PDB entry 8JJ1 | electron microscopy, 3.77 A resolution | chains C and D of the 8 polymer chains in the assembly

[Chain C]
Protein: Glutamate receptor ionotropic, NMDA 2A
Organism: Homo sapiens
UniProtKB: Q12879 (NMDE1_HUMAN); residues 1-841 here = UniProt positions 1-841
Sequence (841 residues; each row starts with the number of its first residue):
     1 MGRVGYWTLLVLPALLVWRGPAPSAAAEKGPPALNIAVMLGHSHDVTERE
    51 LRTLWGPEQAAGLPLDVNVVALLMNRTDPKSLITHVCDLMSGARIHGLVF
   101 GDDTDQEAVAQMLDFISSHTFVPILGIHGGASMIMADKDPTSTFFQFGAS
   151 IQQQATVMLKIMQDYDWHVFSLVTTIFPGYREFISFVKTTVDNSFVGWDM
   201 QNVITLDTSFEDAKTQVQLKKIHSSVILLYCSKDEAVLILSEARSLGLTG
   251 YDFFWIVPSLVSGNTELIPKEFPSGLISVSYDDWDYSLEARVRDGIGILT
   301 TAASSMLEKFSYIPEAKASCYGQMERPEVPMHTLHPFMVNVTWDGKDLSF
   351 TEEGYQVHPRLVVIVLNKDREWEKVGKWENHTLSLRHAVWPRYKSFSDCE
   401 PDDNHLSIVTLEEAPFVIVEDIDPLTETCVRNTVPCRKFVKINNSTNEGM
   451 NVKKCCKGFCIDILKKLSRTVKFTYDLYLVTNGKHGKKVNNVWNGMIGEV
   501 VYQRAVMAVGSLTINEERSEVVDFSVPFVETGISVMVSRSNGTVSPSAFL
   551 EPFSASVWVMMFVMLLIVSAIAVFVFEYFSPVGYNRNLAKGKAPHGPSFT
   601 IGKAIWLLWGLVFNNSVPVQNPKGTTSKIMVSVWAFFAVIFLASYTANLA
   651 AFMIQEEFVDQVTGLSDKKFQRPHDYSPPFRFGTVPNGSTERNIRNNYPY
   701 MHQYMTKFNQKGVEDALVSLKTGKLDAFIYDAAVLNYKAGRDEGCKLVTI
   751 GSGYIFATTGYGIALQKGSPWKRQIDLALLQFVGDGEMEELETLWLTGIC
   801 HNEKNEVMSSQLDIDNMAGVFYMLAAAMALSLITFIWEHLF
Unresolved in the structure: 1-33, 542-545, 582-597, 615-624, 656-659, 799-808, 838-841
UniProt features mapped onto this chain:
  - region: F599 to Q620 (Pore-forming)
  - binding site (Zn(2+)): H44, H128, E266, D282
  - binding site (L-glutamate): S511, T513, R518, S689, T690, D731
  - site: N614 (Functional determinant of NMDA receptors)
  - glycosylation (N-linked (GlcNAc...) asparagine): N75, N340, N380, N443, N444, N541, N687
  - natural variant: P57 (P57L: Found in a cutaneous malignant melanoma sample), P79 (P79R: In FESD), T143 (T143I: Found in a patient with autism spectrum disorder; uncertain significance), F183 (F183I: In FESD; uncertain significance), I184 (I184S: In FESD; uncertain significance), T189 (T189N: Found in a patient with schizophrenia; uncertain significance), C231 (C231Y: In FESD; uncertain significance), A243 (A243V: In FESD), D252 (D252N: Found in a cutaneous malignant melanoma sample), S278 (S278F: Found in a cutaneous malignant melanoma sample), A290 (A290V: In FESD; uncertain significance), G295 (G295S: In FESD; uncertain significance), 72 further natural variant entries in UniProt
  - mutagenesis: P552 (P552A: Changed glutamate-gated calcium ion channel activity characterized by increased desensitization ...), S632 (S632F: No effect on localization to the cell membrane. No effect on agonist potency and channel activation by glutamate and glycine), T646 (T646R: No effect on localization to the cell membrane. Results in increased glycine potency and channel activation at lower agonist concentrations)
Disulfide bonds: C87-C320, C429-C455, C436-C456
Covalently attached groups: N-acetylglucosamine (NAG) linked to N687

[Chain D]
Protein: Glutamate receptor ionotropic, NMDA 1
Organism: Homo sapiens
UniProtKB: Q05586 (NMDZ1_HUMAN); numbering as in UniProt (aligned over 1-847)
Sequence (847 residues; row label = number of the first residue in the row):
     1 MSTMRLLTLALLFSCSVARAACDPKIVNIGAVLSTRKHEQMFREAVNQAN
    51 KRHGSWKIQLNATSVTHKPNAIQMALSVCEDLISSQVYAILVSHPPTPND
   101 HFTPTPVSYTAGFYRIPVLGLTTRMSIYSDKSIHLSFLRTVPPYSHQSSV
   151 WFEMMRVYSWNHIILLVSDDHEGRAAQKRLETLLEERESKAEKVLQFDPG
   201 TKNVTALLMEAKELEARVIILSASEDDAATVYRAAAMLNMTGSGYVWLVG
   251 EREISGNALRYAPDGILGLQLINGKNESAHISDAVGVVAQAVHELLEKEN
   301 ITDPPRGCVGNTNIWKTGPLFKRVLMSSKYADGVTGRVEFNEDGDRKFAN
   351 YSIMNLQNRKLVQVGIYNGTHVIPNDRKIIWPGGETEKPRGYQMSTRLKI
   401 VTIHQEPFVYVKPTLSDGTCKEEFTVNGDPVKKVICTGPNDTSPGSPRHT
   451 VPQCCYGFCIDLLIKLARTMNFTYEVHLVADGKFGTQERVNNSNKKEWNG
   501 MMGELLSGQADMIVAPLTINNERAQYIEFSKPFKYQGLTILVKKEIPRST
   551 LDSFMQPFQSTLWLLVGLSVHVVAVMLYLLDRFSPFGRFKVNSEEEEEDA
   601 LTLSSAMWFSWGVLLNSGIGEGAPRSFSARILGMVWAGFAMIIVASYTAN
   651 LAAFLVLDRPEERITGINDPRLRNPSDKFIYATVKQSSVDIYFRRQVELS
   701 TMYRHMEKHNYESAAEAIQAVRDNKLHAFIWDSAVLEFEASQKCDLVTTG
   751 ELFFRSGFGIGMRKDSPWKQNVSLSILKSHENGFMEDLDKTWVRYQECDS
   801 RSNAPATLTFENMAGVFMLVAGGIVAGIFLIFIEIAYKRHKDARRKQ
Unresolved in the structure: 1-24, 585-600, 621-625, 797-808, 838-847
UniProt features mapped onto this chain:
  - region: L603 to P624 (Pore-forming)
  - binding site (glycine): P516, T518, R523, S688, D732
  - glycosylation (N-linked (GlcNAc...) asparagine): N61, N203, N239, N276, N300, N350, N368, N440, N471, N491, N674, N771
  - natural variant: R217 (R217W: In NDHMSR), D227 (D227H: In NDHMSR; uncertain significance), R306 (R306Q: Found in a patient with schizophrenia; uncertain significance), D552 (D552E: In NDHMSD), P557 (P557R: In NDHMSD), S560 (S560SS: In NDHMSD), G618 (G618R: In NDHMSD), G620 (G620R: In NDHMSD), A637 (A637S: In NDHMSD; uncertain significance; A637V: In NDHMSD; uncertain significance), G638 (G638A: In NDHMSD; G638V: In NDHMSD), M641 (M641I: In NDHMSD; M641L: In NDHMSD; M641V: In NDHMSD), I642 (I642T: In NDHMSD; uncertain significance), 14 further natural variant entries in UniProt
  - mutagenesis: I642 (I642L: Slight decrease in glutamate and glycine agonist potency; mutant channels are activated at 2-fold higher glutamate and glycine concentrations), V644 (V644M: Increase in glutamate and glycine agonist potency; mutant channels are activated lower glutamate and glycine concentrations), A653 (A653G: Increase in glutamate and glycine agonist potency; mutant channels are activated lower glutamate and glycine concentrations), M813 (M813V: Slight decrease in glycine agonist potency; no effect on glutamate agonist potency)
Disulfide bonds: C79-C308, C420-C454, C436-C455
Covalently attached groups: N-acetylglucosamine (NAG) linked to N61, N276, N350, N368, N771

[How chain C and chain D interact]
Contacting residue pairs (74):
  N515(C) - E781(D)
  E516(C) - L774(D)
  E516(C) - L777(D)
  E516(C) - K778(D)  salt bridge
  S519(C) - L774(D)
  S519(C) - L777(D)
  F524(C) - K531(D)  hydrogen bond (backbone-side chain)
  P527(C) - P532(D)  hydrophobic
  P527(C) - Y535(D)
  E530(C) - Y535(D)
  E530(C) - Q536(D)
  E530(C) - R755(D)
  V557(C) - T809(D)
  V559(C) - T809(D)
  M560(C) - T809(D)
  M560(C) - M813(D)  hydrophobic
  M564(C) - F817(D)  hydrophobic
  Y578(C) - F832(D)  hydrophobic
  F579(C) - I828(D)
  F579(C) - I831(D)  hydrophobic
  F579(C) - F832(D)  hydrophobic
  F579(C) - I835(D)  hydrophobic
  P581(C) - I835(D)
  G610(C) - N616(D)
  L611(C) - N616(D)
  L611(C) - S617(D)
  F613(C) - N616(D)
  N614(C) - N616(D)
  T626(C) - I831(D)
  T626(C) - I835(D)
  K628(C) - S617(D)
  K628(C) - G618(D)  hydrogen bond (side chain-backbone)
  K628(C) - I619(D)
  I629(C) - W608(D)  hydrophobic
  I629(C) - I619(D)  hydrophobic
  M630(C) - I828(D)  hydrophobic
  M630(C) - I831(D)  hydrophobic
  S632(C) - S617(D)  hydrogen bond
  S632(C) - I619(D)
  A635(C) - L615(D)  hydrophobic
  A635(C) - N616(D)
  F636(C) - L615(D)  hydrophobic
  F637(C) - V820(D)  hydrophobic
  F637(C) - I824(D)  hydrophobic
  V639(C) - L615(D)  hydrophobic
  I640(C) - Y647(D)
  A643(C) - Y647(D)
  R692(C) - E781(D)
  N693(C) - E781(D)  hydrogen bond
  N696(C) - E781(D)
  N697(C) - N782(D)  hydrogen bond (side chain-backbone)
  I755(C) - E786(D)
  F756(C) - E781(D)
  A757(C) - H780(D)
  T758(C) - Y535(D)
  T758(C) - H780(D)  hydrogen bond (backbone-side chain)
  T759(C) - Y535(D)
  G760(C) - Y535(D)  hydrogen bond (backbone-side chain)
  R773(C) - Q525(D)
  R773(C) - K764(D)
  L777(C) - N521(D)  hydrogen bond (backbone-side chain)
  L777(C) - A524(D)  hydrophobic
  L777(C) - Q525(D)
  L780(C) - I519(D)  hydrophobic
  L780(C) - N520(D)
  L780(C) - N521(D)
  L780(C) - A524(D)  hydrophobic
  Q781(C) - N521(D)
  Q781(C) - R695(D)  hydrogen bond
  G784(C) - F754(D)
  D785(C) - R695(D)  salt bridge
  E789(C) - F754(D)
  E789(C) - R755(D)  salt bridge
  E792(C) - R755(D)  salt bridge
Also at the interface, not in a pair above, chain C (57 interface residues in all): I514, D523, S525, I567, L607, V633, W634, A647, A650, Y754, V783
Also at the interface, not in a pair above, chain D (44 interface residues in all): L651, L655, S756, R794, V816, G823, G827, E834

[Overview]
57 residues of chain C and 44 residues of chain D are in contact, with 9 hydrogen bonds and 4 salt bridges.
Among the polar pairs are E516(C)-K778(D), D785(C)-R695(D) and E789(C)-R755(D). Covalently linked
N-acetylglucosamine: at N687(C).
Here chain C is Glutamate receptor ionotropic, NMDA 2A and chain D is Glutamate receptor ionotropic, NMDA 1,
both from Homo sapiens. Entry 8JJ1 (Cryo-EM structure of GluN1-2A NMDAR in complex with human Fab2G7 in two
fab conformation) was determined by electron microscopy together with 8JIZ, 8JJ0 and 8JJ2 from the same study.
